8WLQ - chains A and G of the 96 polymer chains in the assembly; structure by electron microscopy, 3.80 A resolution.

# Chain A
Name: Flagellar biosynthetic protein FliQ
From: Salmonella enterica subsp. enterica serovar Typhimurium str. LT2
UniProt: P0A1L5 (FLIQ_SALTY); numbering as in UniProt (aligned over 1-89)
Chain sequence (89 residues; numbered 1 to 89; the number before each row is that of its first residue):
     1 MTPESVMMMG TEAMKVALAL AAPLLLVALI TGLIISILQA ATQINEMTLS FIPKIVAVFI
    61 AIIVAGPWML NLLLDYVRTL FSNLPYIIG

# Chain G
Name: Flagellar biosynthetic protein FliP
From: Salmonella enterica subsp. enterica serovar Typhimurium str. LT2
UniProt: P54700 (FLIP_SALTY); residues 1-245 here = UniProt positions 1-245
Chain sequence (245 residues; numbered 1 to 245; the number before each row is that of its first residue):
     1 MRRLLFLSLA GLWLFSPAAA AQLPGLISQP LAGGGQSWSL SVQTLVFITS LTFLPAILLM
    61 MTSFTRIIIV FGLLRNALGT PSAPPNQVLL GLALFLTFFI MSPVIDKIYV DAYQPFSEQK
   121 ISMQEALDKG AQPLRAFMLR QTREADLALF ARLANSGPLQ GPEAVPMRIL LPAYVTSELK
   181 TAFQIGFTIF IPFLIIDLVI ASVLMALGMM MVPPATIALP FKLMLFVLVD GWQLLMGSLA
   241 QSFYS
Unresolved in the structure: 1-35, 245

# How chain A and chain G interact
Residue-residue contacts (44):
  M1(A) with Q184(G)
  M9(A) with T188(G); I191(G), hydrophobic
  A13(A) with I191(G), hydrophobic; I195(G)
  A17(A) with I195(G), hydrophobic; V199(G)
  L24(A) with V203(G), hydrophobic
  L25(A) with S202(G); V203(G), hydrophobic
  F51(A) with L207(G); M209(G), hydrophobic
  K54(A) with A206(G), hydrogen bond (side chain-backbone); L207(G)
  I55(A) with L207(G), hydrophobic
  V58(A) with L207(G), hydrophobic
  L70(A) with L228(G), hydrophobic
  L73(A) with L225(G), hydrophobic
  L74(A) with V229(G), hydrophobic
  Y76(A) with I191(G)
  R78(A) with V229(G); L234(G)
  L80(A) with T188(G); P192(G), hydrophobic
  F81(A) with I189(G), hydrophobic; G231(G); L234(G), hydrophobic; L235(G); S238(G), hydrogen bond (backbone-side chain)
  L84(A) with I185(G), hydrophobic; T188(G); I189(G), hydrophobic; S238(G)
  P85(A) with S238(G); Q241(G); S242(G)
  Y86(A) with Q241(G)
  I87(A) with Q184(G)
  I88(A) with R66(G); R143(G), hydrogen bond (backbone-side chain); T181(G); Q184(G); I185(G), hydrophobic; S242(G)
Interface residues without a listed pair, chain A (30 interface residues in all): V6, M14, L20, A21, A28, M69, V77, G89
Interface residues without a listed pair, chain G (28 interface residues in all): F187, G208, M224

# Summary
Chain A and chain G form an interface of 30 and 28 residues respectively, with 3 hydrogen bonds. Polar pairs
include K54(A)-A206(G), F81(A)-S238(G) and I88(A)-R143(G).
Here chain A is Flagellar biosynthetic protein FliQ and chain G is Flagellar biosynthetic protein FliP, both
from Salmonella enterica subsp. enterica serovar Typhimurium str. LT2. Entry 8WLQ (Cryo-EM structure of the
whole rod-export apparatus with hook within the flagellar motor-hook complex in the ...) was determined by
electron microscopy, deposited together with 8WHT, 8WIW, 8WK3, 8WK4, 8WKI, 8WKK and 11 further entries.
